7SGL - chains A and C of the 6 polymer chains in the assembly; structure by electron microscopy, 3.00 A resolution.

== Chain A ==
Name: DNA-dependent protein kinase catalytic subunit
Organism: Homo sapiens
Notes: EC 2.7.11.1
UniProt: P78527 (PRKDC_HUMAN); residues 1-4128 here = UniProt positions 1-4128
Chain sequence (4128 residues; numbered 1 to 4128; the number before each row is that of its first residue):
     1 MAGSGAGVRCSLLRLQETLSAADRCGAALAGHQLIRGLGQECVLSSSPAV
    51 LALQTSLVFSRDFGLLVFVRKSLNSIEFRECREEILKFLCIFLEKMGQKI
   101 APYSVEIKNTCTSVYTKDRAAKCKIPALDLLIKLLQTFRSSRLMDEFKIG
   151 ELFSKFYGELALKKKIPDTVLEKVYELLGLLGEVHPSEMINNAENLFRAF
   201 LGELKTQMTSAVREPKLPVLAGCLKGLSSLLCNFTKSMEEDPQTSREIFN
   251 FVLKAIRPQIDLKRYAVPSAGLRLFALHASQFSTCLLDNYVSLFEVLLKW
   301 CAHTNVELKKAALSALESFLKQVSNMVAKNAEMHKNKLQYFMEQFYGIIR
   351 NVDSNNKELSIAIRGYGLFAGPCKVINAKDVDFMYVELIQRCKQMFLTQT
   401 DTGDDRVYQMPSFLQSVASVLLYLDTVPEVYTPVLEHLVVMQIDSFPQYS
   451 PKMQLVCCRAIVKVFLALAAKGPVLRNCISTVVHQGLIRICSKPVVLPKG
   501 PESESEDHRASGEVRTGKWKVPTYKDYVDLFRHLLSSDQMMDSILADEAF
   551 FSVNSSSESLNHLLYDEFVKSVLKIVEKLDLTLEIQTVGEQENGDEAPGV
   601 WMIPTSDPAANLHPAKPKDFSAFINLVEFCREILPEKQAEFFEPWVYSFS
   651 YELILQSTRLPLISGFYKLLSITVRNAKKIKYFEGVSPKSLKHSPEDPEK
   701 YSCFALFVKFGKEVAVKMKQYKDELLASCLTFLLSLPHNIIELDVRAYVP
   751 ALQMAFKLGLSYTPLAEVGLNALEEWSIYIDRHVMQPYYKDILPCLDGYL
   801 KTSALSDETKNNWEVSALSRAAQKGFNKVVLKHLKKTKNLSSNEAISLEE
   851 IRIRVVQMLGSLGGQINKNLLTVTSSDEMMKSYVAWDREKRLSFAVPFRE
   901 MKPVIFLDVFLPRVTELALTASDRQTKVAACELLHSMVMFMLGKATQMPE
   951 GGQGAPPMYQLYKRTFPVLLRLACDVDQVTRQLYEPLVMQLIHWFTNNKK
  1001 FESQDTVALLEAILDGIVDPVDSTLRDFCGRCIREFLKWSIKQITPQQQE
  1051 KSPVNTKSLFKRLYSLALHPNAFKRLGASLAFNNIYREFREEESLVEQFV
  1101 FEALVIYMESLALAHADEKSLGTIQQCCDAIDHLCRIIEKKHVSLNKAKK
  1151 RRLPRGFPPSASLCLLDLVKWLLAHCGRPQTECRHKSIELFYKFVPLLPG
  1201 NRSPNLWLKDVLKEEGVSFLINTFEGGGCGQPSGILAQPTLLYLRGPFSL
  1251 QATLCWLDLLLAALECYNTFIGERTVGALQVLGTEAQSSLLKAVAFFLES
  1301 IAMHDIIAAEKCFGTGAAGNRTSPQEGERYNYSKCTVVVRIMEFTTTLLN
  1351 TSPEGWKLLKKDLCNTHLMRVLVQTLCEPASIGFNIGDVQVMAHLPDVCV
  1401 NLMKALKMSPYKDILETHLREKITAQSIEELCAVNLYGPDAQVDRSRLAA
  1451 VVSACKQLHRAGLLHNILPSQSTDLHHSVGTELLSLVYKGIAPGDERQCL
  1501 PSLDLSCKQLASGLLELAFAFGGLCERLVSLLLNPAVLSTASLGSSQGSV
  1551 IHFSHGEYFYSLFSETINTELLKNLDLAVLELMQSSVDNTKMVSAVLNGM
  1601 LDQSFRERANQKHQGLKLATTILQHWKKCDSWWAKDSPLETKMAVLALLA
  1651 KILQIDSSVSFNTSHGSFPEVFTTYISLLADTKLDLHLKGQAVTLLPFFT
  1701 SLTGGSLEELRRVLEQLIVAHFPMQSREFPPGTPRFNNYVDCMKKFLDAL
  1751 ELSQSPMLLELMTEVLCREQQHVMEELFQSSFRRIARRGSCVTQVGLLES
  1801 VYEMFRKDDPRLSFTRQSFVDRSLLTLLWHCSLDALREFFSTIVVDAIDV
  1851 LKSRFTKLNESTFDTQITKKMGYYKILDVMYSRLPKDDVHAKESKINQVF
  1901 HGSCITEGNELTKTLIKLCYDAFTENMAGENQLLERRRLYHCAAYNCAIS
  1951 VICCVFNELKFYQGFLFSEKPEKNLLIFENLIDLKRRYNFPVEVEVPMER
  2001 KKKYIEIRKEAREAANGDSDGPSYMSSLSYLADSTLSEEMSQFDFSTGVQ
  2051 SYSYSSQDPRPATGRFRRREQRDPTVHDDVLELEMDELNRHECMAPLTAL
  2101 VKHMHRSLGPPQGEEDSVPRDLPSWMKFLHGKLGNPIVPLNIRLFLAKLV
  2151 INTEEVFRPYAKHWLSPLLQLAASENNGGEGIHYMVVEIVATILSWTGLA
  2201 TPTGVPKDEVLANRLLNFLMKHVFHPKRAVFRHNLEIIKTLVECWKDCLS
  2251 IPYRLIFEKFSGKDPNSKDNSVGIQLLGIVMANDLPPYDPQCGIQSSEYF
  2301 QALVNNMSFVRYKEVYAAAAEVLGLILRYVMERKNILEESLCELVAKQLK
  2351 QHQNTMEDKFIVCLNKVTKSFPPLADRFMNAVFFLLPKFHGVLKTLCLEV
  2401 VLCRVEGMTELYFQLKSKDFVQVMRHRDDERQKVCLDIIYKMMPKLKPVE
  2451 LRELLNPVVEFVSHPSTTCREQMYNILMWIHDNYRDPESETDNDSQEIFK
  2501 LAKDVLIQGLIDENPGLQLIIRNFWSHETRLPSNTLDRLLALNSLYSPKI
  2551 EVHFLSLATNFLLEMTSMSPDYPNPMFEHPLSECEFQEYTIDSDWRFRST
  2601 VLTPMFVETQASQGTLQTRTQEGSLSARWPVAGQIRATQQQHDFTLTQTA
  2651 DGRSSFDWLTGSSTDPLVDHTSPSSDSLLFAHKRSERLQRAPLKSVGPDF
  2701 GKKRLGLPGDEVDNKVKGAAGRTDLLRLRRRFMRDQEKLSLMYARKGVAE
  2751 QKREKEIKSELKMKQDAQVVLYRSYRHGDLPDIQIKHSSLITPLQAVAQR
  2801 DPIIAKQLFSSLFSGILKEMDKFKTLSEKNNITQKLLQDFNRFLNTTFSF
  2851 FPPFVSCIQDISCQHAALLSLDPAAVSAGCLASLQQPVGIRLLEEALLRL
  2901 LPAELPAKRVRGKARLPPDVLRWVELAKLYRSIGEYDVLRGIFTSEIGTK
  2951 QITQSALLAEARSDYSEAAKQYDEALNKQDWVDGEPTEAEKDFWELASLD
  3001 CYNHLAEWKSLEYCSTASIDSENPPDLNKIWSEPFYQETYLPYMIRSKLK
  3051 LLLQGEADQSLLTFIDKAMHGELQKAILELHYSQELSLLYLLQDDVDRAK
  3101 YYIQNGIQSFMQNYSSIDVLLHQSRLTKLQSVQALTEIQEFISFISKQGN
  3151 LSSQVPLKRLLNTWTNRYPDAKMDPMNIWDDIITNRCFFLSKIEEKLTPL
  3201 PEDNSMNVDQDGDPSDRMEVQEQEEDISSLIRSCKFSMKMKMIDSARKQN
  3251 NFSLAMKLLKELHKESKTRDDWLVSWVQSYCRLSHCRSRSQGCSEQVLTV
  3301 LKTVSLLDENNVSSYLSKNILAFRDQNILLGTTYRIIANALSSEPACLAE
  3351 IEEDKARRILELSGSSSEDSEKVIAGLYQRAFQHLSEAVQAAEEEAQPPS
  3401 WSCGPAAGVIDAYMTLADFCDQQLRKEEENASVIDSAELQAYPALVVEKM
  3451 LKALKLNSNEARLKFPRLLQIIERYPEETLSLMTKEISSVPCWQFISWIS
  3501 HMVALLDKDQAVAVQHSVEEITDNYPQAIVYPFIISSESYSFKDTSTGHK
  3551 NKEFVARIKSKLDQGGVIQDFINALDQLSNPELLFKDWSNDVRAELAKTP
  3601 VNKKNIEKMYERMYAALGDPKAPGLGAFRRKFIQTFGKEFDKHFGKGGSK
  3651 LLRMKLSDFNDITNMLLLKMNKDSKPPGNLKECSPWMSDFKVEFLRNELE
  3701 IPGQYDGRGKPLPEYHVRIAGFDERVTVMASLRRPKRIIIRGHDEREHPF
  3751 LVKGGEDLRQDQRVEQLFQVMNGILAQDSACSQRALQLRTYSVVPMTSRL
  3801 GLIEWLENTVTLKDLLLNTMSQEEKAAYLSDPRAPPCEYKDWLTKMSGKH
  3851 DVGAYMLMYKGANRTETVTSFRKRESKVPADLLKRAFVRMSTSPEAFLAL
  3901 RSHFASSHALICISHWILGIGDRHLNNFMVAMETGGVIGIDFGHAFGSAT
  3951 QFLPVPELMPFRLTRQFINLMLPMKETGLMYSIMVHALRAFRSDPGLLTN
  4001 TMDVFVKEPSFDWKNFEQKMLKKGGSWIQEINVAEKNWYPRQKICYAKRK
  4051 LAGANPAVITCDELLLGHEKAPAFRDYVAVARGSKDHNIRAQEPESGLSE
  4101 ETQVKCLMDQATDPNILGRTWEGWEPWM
Not modelled in the structure: 586-606, 688-696, 803-811, 823-844, 1541-1548, 2058-2082, 2108-2118, 2615-2629, 2650-2767, 2904-2915, 3199-3224
Modified / non-standard residues: Thr2609, Thr2638, Thr2645, Thr2647 (phosphothreonine; TPO)
Swiss-Prot annotation at these positions:
  - region: Leu1503 to Leu1538 (Interaction with C1D), Glu2737 to Gln2765 (May split the end of the DNA molecule, with the two strands separating around the region), Val3728 to Arg3734 (G-loop), Gly3919 to Asn3927 (Catalytic loop), Gly3939 to Thr3964 (Activation loop)
  - site: Asp2020, Gly2021 (Cleavage)
  - modified residue: Lys117 (N6-acetyllysine), Ser511 (Phosphoserine), Ser687 (Phosphoserine), Lys828 (N6-acetyllysine), Ser841 (Phosphoserine), Ser893 (Phosphoserine), Ser1065 (Phosphoserine), Lys1209 (N6-acetyllysine), Lys1970 (N6-acetyllysine), Ser2056 (Phosphoserine), Lys2259 (N6-acetyllysine), Thr2535 (Phosphothreonine), Thr2609 (Phosphothreonine), Ser2612 (Phosphoserine), Thr2638 (Phosphothreonine), Thr2647 (Phosphothreonine), Ser2789 (Phosphoserine), Ser3205 (Phosphoserine), Lys3241 (N6-acetyllysine), Lys3260 (N6-acetyllysine) and 6 more in UniProt
  - natural variant: Lys263 (K263N: In a lung adenocarcinoma sample), Gly500 (G500S: In a metastatic melanoma sample), Arg1136 (R1136H: In a colorectal adenocarcinoma sample), Arg1447 (R1447M: In a lung squamous cell carcinoma sample), Ala1680 (A1680V: In a metastatic melanoma sample), Ser2810 (S2810N: In a metastatic melanoma sample), Gly2941 (G2941A: In a lung neuroendocrine carcinoma sample), Leu3062 (L3062R: In IMD26), Ala3574 (A3574V: In IMD26)
  - mutagenesis: Leu1510 (L1510P: Loss of interaction with C1D), Glu1516 to Leu1517 (Loss of interaction with C1D), Thr2609 (T2609A: Leads to radiation sensitivity and impaired DSB joining. Gives rise to reduced phosphorylation; when associated with A-2612), Ser2612 (S2612A: Reduced phosphorylation; when associated with A-2609), Thr2638 (T2638A: Alleviates phosphorylation, leaves a fully active enzyme with compromised cellular resistance to ionizing radiation without affecting DNA end joining; when associated with A-2647), Thr2647 (T2647A: Alleviates phosphorylation, leaves a fully active enzyme with compromised cellular resistance to ionizing radiation without affecting DNA end joining; when associated with A-2638)
Bound ions: Mg2+: Asn3927, Asp3941 (together with ATP)
Ligand contacts: ATP (adenosine-5'-triphosphate): Phe2597, Met3729, Ser3731, Pro3735, Leu3751, Lys3753, Tyr3791, Ile3803, Glu3804, Trp3805, Leu3806, Thr3809, Thr3811, His3924, Asn3926, Asn3927, Met3929, Ile3940, Asp3941, Lys4023
What the authors report for this chain:
  - post-translational modification sites: Thr2609, Thr2638, Thr2645, Thr2647
  - contacts within the chain: Lys1042-Thr2638, Thr2638-Arg2773, Thr2638-Arg2776
  - conformationally variable residues (helix shift): Glu814 to Thr837, Ser2034 to Gly2048

== Chain C ==
Name: X-ray repair cross-complementing protein 5
Organism: Homo sapiens
Notes: EC 3.6.4.-
UniProt: P13010 (XRCC5_HUMAN); residues 1-732 here = UniProt positions 1-732
Chain sequence (732 residues; row label = number of the first residue in the row):
     1 MVRSGNKAAVVLCMDVGFTMSNSIPGIESPFEQAKKVITMFVQRQVFAEN
    51 KDEIALVLFGTDGTDNPLSGGDQYQNITVHRHLMLPDFDLLEDIESKIQP
   101 GSQQADFLDALIVSMDVIQHETIGKKFEKRHIEIFTDLSSRFSKSQLDII
   151 IHSLKKCDISLQFFLPFSLGKEDGSGDRGDGPFRLGGHGPSFPLKGITEQ
   201 QKEGLEIVKMVMISLEGEDGLDEIYSFSESLRKLCVFKKIERHSIHWPCR
   251 LTIGSNLSIRIAAYKSILQERVKKTWTVVDAKTLKKEDIQKETVYCLNDD
   301 DETEVLKEDIIQGFRYGSDIVPFSKVDEEQMKYKSEGKCFSVLGFCKSSQ
   351 VQRRFFMGNQVLKVFAARDDEAAAVALSSLIHALDDLDMVAIVRYAYDKR
   401 ANPQVGVAFPHIKHNYECLVYVQLPFMEDLRQYMFSSLKNSKKYAPTEAQ
   451 LNAVDALIDSMSLAKKDEKTDTLEDLFPTTKIPNPRFQRLFQCLLHRALH
   501 PREPLPPIQQHIWNMLNPPAEVTTKSQIPLSKIKTLFPLIEAKKKDQVTA
   551 QEIFQDNHEDGPTAKKLKTEQGGAHFSVSSLAEGSVTSVGSVNPAENFRV
   601 LVKQKKASFEEASNQLINHIEQFLDTNETPYFMKSIDCIRAFREEAIKFS
   651 EEQRFNNFLKALQEKVEIKQLNHFWEIVVQDGITLITKEEASGSSVTAEE
   701 AKKFLAPKDKPSGDTAAVFEEGGDVDDLLDMI
Not modelled in the structure: 1-5, 170-181, 556-594, 679-723
Swiss-Prot annotation at these positions:
  - region: Leu138 to Leu165 (Leucine-zipper)
  - motif: Glu720 to Leu728 (EEXXXDL motif)
  - modified residue: Lys144 (N6-acetyllysine), Ser255 (Phosphoserine), Ser258 (Phosphoserine), Lys265 (N6-acetyllysine), Ser318 (Phosphoserine), Lys332 (N6-acetyllysine), Thr535 (Phosphothreonine), Ser577 (Phosphoserine), Ser579 (Phosphoserine), Ser580 (Phosphoserine), Lys660 (N6-acetyllysine), Lys665 (N6-acetyllysine), Thr715 (Phosphothreonine)
  - cross-link (Glycyl lysine isopeptide (Lys-Gly)): Lys195 (interchain with G-Cter in SUMO2), Lys532 (interchain with G-Cter in SUMO2), Lys534 (interchain with G-Cter in SUMO2), Lys566 (interchain with G-Cter in SUMO2), Lys568 (interchain with G-Cter in SUMO2), Lys669 (interchain with G-Cter in SUMO2), Lys688 (interchain with G-Cter in SUMO2)
  - mutagenesis: Glu720 to Glu721 (Abolishes interaction with PRKDC and its recruitment to sites of DNA damage), Asp726 to Asp727 (Abolishes interaction with PRKDC and its recruitment to sites of DNA damage)
Ligand contacts: inositol hexakisphosphate (IHP): Lys363, His411, Lys413, His414, Tyr416, Lys481

== Interface between chain A and chain C ==
Pairs across the interface (44; chain A residue first):
  Ser113(A) with Asp300(C)
  Thr116(A) with Asp299(C)
  Lys117(A) with Asn298(C), hydrogen bond (side chain-backbone); Asp299(C); Asp300(C)
  Lys163(A) with Lys291(C)
  Gln207(A) with Ala550(C)
  Met208(A) with Ala550(C); Phe554(C), hydrophobic
  Ser210(A) with Thr549(C); Ala550(C), hydrogen bond (backbone-backbone); Gln551(C), hydrogen bond (backbone-backbone)
  Ala211(A) with Thr549(C); Gln551(C)
  Val212(A) with Thr549(C)
  Arg213(A) with Thr549(C); Ala550(C), hydrogen bond (backbone-backbone)
  Glu214(A) with Val548(C)
  Pro215(A) with Val548(C); Ala550(C); Ile553(C), hydrophobic
  Leu220(A) with Phe554(C), hydrophobic
  Lys254(A) with Phe554(C)
  Gln259(A) with Ile553(C); Gln555(C), hydrogen bond
  Ile260(A) with Glu552(C); Ile553(C), hydrophobic
  Val1719(A) with Tyr631(C), hydrophobic
  Ala1720(A) with Lys634(C)
  Met1724(A) with His619(C); Phe623(C), hydrophobic
  Glu1764(A) with Thr626(C)
  Arg1768(A) with Tyr631(C), hydrogen bond
  Asp1809(A) with Asn627(C), hydrogen bond
  Pro1810(A) with Asp625(C); Asn627(C)
  Arg1811(A) with Asn627(C)
  Glu1860(A) with Gln670(C)
  Asn1909(A) with Asp724(C); Asp727(C)
  Phe1961(A) with Val725(C), hydrophobic; Leu728(C), hydrophobic
  Gly1964(A) with Ile732(C)
  Phe1965(A) with Leu728(C), hydrophobic
Other interface residues (no listed pair), chain A (36 interface residues in all): Thr209, Glu1715, Glu1728, Leu1812, Lys1913, Glu1958, Ser1968
Other interface residues (no listed pair), chain C (30 interface residues in all): Lys545, Gln547, Phe598, Glu628, Pro630

== Summary ==
The interface between chain A and chain C involves 36 residues on one side and 30 on the other; the contacts
include 7 hydrogen bonds. Polar contacts include Lys117(A)-Asn298(C), Gln259(A)-Gln555(C) and
Arg1768(A)-Tyr631(C). Chain A binds ATP. The paper reports modification sites Thr2609(A), Thr2638(A) and
Thr2645(A) among others; conformational variability at Glu814(A) and Ser2034(A).
Here chain A is DNA-dependent protein kinase catalytic subunit and chain C is X-ray repair cross-complementing
protein 5, both from Homo sapiens. Entry 7SGL (DNA-PK complex of DNA end processing) was determined by
electron microscopy together with 7SU3 and 7SUD from the same study.
